Entry 1TOO (X-ray diffraction, 2.10 A resolution); this record covers chain A.

== Chain A ==
Name: Interleukin-1 beta
From: Homo sapiens
Reference sequence: P01584 (IL1B_HUMAN); residues 1-153 here correspond to UniProt positions 117-269 (UniProt number = residue number + 116)
Sequence (153 residues; row label = number of the first residue in the row):
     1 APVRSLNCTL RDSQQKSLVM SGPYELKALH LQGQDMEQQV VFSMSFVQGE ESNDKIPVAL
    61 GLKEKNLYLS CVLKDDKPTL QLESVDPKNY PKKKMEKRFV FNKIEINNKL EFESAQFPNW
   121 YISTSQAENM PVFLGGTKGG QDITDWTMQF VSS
Construct notes: engineered mutation W146 (Phe262 in P01584)
UniProt features mapped onto this chain:
  - motif: F112 to S125 (Involved in interaction with TMED10 C-terminus)
  - site: R4 (Involved in receptor binding), K55 (Important for interaction with integrin), K63 (Important for interaction with integrin), K65 (Important for interaction with integrin), K74 (Important for interaction with integrin), K88 (Important for interaction with integrin)
What the authors report for this chain:
  - mutagenesis - F146W: decreased stability
  - contacts within the chain: I122-W146

== Overview ==
The paper reports that F146W reduces stability; contacts within the chain involving I122 and W146.
Chain A is Interleukin-1 beta (Homo sapiens); the structure, Interleukin 1B Mutant F146W, was determined by
X-ray diffraction together with 1TP0, 1T4Q, 1TWE, 1TWM and 1S0L from the same study.
